1BD3 - chains C and A of the 4 polymer chains in the assembly; structure by X-ray diffraction, 1.93 A resolution.

Chain C (and A):
Protein: Uracil phosphoribosyltransferase
Source organism: Toxoplasma gondii
Notes: EC 2.4.2.9; chain A of this document is another copy of the same molecule, construct and numbering; everything in this record applies to it too
UniProtKB: Q26998 (UPP_TOXGO); numbering as in UniProt (aligned over 2-244)
Amino-acid sequence (243 residues; each row starts with the number of its first residue):
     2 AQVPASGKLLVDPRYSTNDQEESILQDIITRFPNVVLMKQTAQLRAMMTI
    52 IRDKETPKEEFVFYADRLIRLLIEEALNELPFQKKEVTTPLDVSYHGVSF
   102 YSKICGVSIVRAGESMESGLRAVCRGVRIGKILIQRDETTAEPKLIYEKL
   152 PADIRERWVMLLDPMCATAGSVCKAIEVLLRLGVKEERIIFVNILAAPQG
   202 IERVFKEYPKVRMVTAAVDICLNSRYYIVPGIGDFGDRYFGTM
Unresolved in the structure: 2-20
Sequence notes: conflict Gln84 (Glu in Q26998), Glu157 (Asp in Q26998); engineered mutation Val128 (Cys in Q26998)
Swiss-Prot annotation at these positions:
  - binding site (GTP): Lys59, Arg68, Tyr102 to Ile105, Arg129, Arg158
  - binding site (5-phospho-alpha-D-ribose 1-diphosphate): Arg112, Arg137, Asp164 to Ser172, Asp235
  - binding site (uracil): Ile229, Gly234 to Phe236
  - mutagenesis: Lys59 (K59A: GTP-induced enzymatic activation is reduced 4-fold), Arg68 (R68A: GTP-induced enzymatic activation is reduced 2-fold), Lys150 (K150A: GTP-induced enzymatic activation is reduced 4-fold), Asp235 (D235A/N: No enzymatic activity)

Interface between chain C and chain A:
Contacting residue pairs (44; chain C residue first):
  Lys59(C) with Gly127(A); Arg129(A)
  Val63(C) with Arg122(A)
  Arg112(C) with Lys132(A); Tyr148(A); Lys150(A)
  Glu115(C) with Glu115(A); Lys132(A), salt bridge
  Arg122(C) with Val63(A); Tyr240(A), hydrogen bond (side chain-backbone); Phe241(A)
  Gly127(C) with Lys59(A), hydrogen bond (backbone-side chain)
  Arg129(C) with Lys59(A); Phe241(A); Gly242(A), hydrogen bond (side chain-backbone)
  Ile130(C) with Phe241(A), hydrogen bond (backbone-backbone); Thr243(A)
  Lys132(C) with Arg112(A); Glu115(A), salt bridge; Phe241(A)
  Leu134(C) with Leu134(A), hydrophobic; Tyr148(A), hydrophobic
  Gln136(C) with Tyr148(A)
  Ile147(C) with Ile147(A), hydrophobic
  Tyr148(C) with Arg112(A); Leu134(A), hydrophobic; Gln136(A)
  Lys150(C) with Arg112(A); Asp238(A), salt bridge; Thr243(A)
  Leu151(C) with Thr243(A)
  Asp238(C) with Lys150(A), salt bridge
  Tyr240(C) with Arg122(A), hydrogen bond (backbone-side chain)
  Phe241(C) with Glu118(A); Arg122(A); Arg129(A); Ile130(A), hydrogen bond (backbone-backbone); Lys132(A)
  Gly242(C) with Arg129(A), hydrogen bond (backbone-side chain)
  Thr243(C) with Ile130(A); Lys150(A); Leu151(A); Pro152(A)
  Met244(C) with Arg129(A)
Interface residues without a listed pair, chain C (25 interface residues in all): Glu60, Glu118, Val128, Pro152
Interface residues without a listed pair, chain A (26 interface residues in all): Glu60, Arg126, Val128, Ala153

Overview:
Chain C and chain A form an interface of 25 and 26 residues respectively; the contacts include 7 hydrogen
bonds and 4 salt bridges. Polar contacts include Glu115(C)-Lys132(A), Lys150(C)-Asp238(A) and
Arg122(C)-Tyr240(A).
Chain C and chain A are both Uracil phosphoribosyltransferase (Toxoplasma gondii); the structure, Structure of
the apo uracil phosphoribosyltransferase, 2 mutant C128V, was determined by X-ray diffraction (same
publication as 1UPF, 1BD4 and 1UPU).
